PDB entry 9GA2 | electron microscopy, 4.90 A resolution (low resolution: residue-level contacts below are approximate; hydrogen-bond / salt-bridge calls are withheld) | chains A and B

Chain A (and B):
Name: UvrABC system protein A
Organism: Mycobacterium tuberculosis
Notes: chain B of this document is another copy of the same molecule, construct and numbering; everything in this record applies to it too
UniProtKB: P63381 (UVRA_MYCBO); numbering as in UniProt (aligned over 1-972)
Chain sequence (993 residues; row label = number of the first residue in the row; numbers below 1 keep their minus sign (Met-20 is residue -20)):
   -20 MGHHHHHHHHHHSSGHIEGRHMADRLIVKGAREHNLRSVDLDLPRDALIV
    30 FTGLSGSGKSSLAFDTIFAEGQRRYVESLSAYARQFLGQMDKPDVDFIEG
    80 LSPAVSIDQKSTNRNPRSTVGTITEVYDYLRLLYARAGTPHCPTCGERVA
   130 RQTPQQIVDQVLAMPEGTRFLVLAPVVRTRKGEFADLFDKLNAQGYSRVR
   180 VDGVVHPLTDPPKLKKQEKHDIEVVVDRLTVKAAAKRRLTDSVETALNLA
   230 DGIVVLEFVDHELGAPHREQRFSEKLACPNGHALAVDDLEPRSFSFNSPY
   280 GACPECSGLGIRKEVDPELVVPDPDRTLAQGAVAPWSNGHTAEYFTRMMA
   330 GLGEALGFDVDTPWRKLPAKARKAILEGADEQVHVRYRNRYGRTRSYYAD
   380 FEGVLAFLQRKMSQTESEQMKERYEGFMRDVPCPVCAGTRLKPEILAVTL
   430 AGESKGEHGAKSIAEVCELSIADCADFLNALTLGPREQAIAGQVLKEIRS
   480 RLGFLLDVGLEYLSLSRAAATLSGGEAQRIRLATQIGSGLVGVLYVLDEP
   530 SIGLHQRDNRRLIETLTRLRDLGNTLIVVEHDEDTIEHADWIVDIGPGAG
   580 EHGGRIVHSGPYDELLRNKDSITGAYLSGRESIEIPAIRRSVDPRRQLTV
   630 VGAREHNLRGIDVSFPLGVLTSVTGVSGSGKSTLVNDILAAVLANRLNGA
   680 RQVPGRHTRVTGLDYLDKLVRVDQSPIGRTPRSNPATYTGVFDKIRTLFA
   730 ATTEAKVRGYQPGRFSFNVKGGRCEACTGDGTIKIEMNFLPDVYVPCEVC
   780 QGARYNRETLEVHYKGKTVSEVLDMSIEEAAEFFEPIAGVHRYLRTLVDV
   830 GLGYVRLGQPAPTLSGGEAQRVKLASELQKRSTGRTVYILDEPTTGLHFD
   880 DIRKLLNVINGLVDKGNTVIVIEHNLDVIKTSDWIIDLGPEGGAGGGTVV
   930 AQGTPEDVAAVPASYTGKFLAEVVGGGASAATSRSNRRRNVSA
Not modelled in the structure: -20 to 1, 118-268, 281-419, 954-972 (chain B: -20 to 1, 118-266, 290-411, 954-972)
Construct notes: initiating methionine (-20); expression tag (-19 to 0)
UniProt features mapped onto this chain:
  - zinc finger (C4-type): Cys257 to Cys285, Cys753 to Cys779
  - binding site (ATP): Gly32 to Ser39, Gly654 to Ser661

Chain A / chain B interface:
Residue-residue contacts (21; chain A residue first):
  Tyr54(A) - Tyr54(B)
  Tyr54(A) - Pro82(B)
  Tyr54(A) - Leu519(B)
  Tyr54(A) - Val522(B)
  Leu58(A) - Phe768(B)
  Ser59(A) - Phe768(B)
  Tyr61(A) - Asn767(B)
  Leu80(A) - Leu519(B)
  Ser81(A) - Leu519(B)
  Pro82(A) - Tyr54(B)
  Ala83(A) - Tyr54(B)
  Leu519(A) - Leu80(B)
  Leu519(A) - Ser81(B)
  Leu519(A) - Pro82(B)
  Val520(A) - Leu80(B)
  Asn767(A) - Tyr61(B)
  Asn767(A) - Asn767(B)
  Phe768(A) - Leu58(B)
  Phe768(A) - Ser59(B)
  Phe768(A) - Asn767(B)
  Phe768(A) - Phe768(B)
Interface residues without a listed pair, chain A (21 interface residues in all): Val55, Ser57, Arg63, Val84, Gln472, Gln514, Ser517, Gly518, Leu769
Interface residues without a listed pair, chain B (19 interface residues in all): Arg53, Ser57, Arg63, Phe76, Val84, Glu104, Val520, Leu769

Overview:
21 residues of chain A face 19 of chain B across their interface. UniProt lists 16 ATP-binding residues on
chain A.
Chain A and chain B are both UvrABC system protein A (Mycobacterium tuberculosis); the structure, MtUvrA2
dimer empty, was determined by electron microscopy (same publication as 9GA3, 9GA4 and 9GA5).
